Entry 6V18 (X-ray diffraction, 2.35 A resolution); this record covers chains C and D of the 5 polymer chains in the assembly.

Chain C:
Molecule: Fibrinogen beta
Sequence (13 residues; each row starts with the number of its first residue):
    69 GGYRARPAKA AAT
Modified residues: Arg74 (citrulline; CIR)

Chain D:
Molecule: M141 TCR alpha chain
From: Mus musculus
Sequence (209 residues; numbered 1 to 221 plus 3 insertion-coded residues; 15 numbers in that range are skipped by the numbering (no residue carries them; nothing is unmodelled there); the number before each row is that of its first residue; a row labelled like 84A-84C holds insertion residues (84A, then the next letters in order)):
     1 GDSVTQTEGQ VTVSESKSLI INCTYSATSI AYPN
    39 LFWYVRYPGE GLQLLLKVIT AGQ
    66 KGSSR
    78 GFEATYN
84A-84C KET
    85 TSFHLQKASV QESDSAVYYC ALSDSGSFNK LTFGAGTRLA VCPYIQNPDP AVYQLRDSKS
   145 SDKSVCLFTD FDSQTNVSQS KDSDVYITDK CVLDMRSMDF KSNSAVAWSN KSDFACANAF
   205 NNSIIPEDTF FPSPESS
Not modelled in the structure: 219-221
Disulfides: Cys23-Cys104, Cys150-Cys200

Interface between chain C and chain D:
Pairs across the interface - 6 pairs, chain C then chain D:
  Gly69(C) - Tyr32(D)
  Gly70(C) - Ala31(D)
  Gly70(C) - Tyr32(D)
  Tyr71(C) - Gly110(D)
  Arg72(C) - Tyr32(D)
  Arg72(C) - Ser109(D)  hydrogen bond
Other interface residues (no listed pair), chain D (5 interface residues in all): Ile57

Summary:
4 residues of chain C and 5 residues of chain D are in contact, with 1 hydrogen bond. Its one hydrogen-bonded
contact is Arg72(C)-Ser109(D).
Here chain C is Fibrinogen beta and chain D is M141 TCR alpha chain (Mus musculus). Entry 6V18 (immune
receptor complex) was determined by X-ray diffraction, deposited together with 6V0Y, 6V13, 6V15, 6V19 and
6V1A.
